3HDF - chain A; structure by X-ray diffraction, 1.70 A resolution.

# Chain A
Molecule: Lysozyme
Organism: Enterobacteria phage P21
Notes: EC 3.2.1.17
UniProt: P27359 (LYS_BPP21); residues 27-165 here = UniProt positions 27-165
Chain sequence (140 residues; numbered 26 to 165; the number before each row is that of its first residue):
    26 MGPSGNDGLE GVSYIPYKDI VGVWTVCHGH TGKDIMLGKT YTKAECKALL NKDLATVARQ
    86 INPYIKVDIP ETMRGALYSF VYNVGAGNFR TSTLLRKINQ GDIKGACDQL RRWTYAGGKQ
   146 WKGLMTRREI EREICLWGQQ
Disordered / not traced: 26-31, 165
Construct notes: initiating methionine (26)
Curated features (UniProtKB/Swiss-Prot):
  - active site (Proton donor/acceptor): E35, D44
Disulfides: C52-C71, C132-C160
What the authors report for this chain:
  - conformationally variable residues (helix shift, order/disorder transition): E35, K147, R152

# In short
From UniProt: active-site residues E35 and D44. The paper reports conformational variability at E35, K147 and
R152.
Chain A is Lysozyme (Enterobacteria phage P21); the structure, Crystal structure of truncated endolysin R21
from phage 21, was determined by X-ray diffraction (same publication as 3HDE).
